PDB entry 7XX2 | electron microscopy, 3.60 A resolution | chains A and C of the 6 polymer chains in the assembly

== Chain A (and C) ==
Protein: CNL9
Source organism: Triticum monococcum
Notes: chain C of this document is another copy of the same molecule, construct and numbering; everything in this record applies to it too
UniProt: S5ABD6 (S5ABD6_TRIMO); residues 1-919 here = UniProt positions 1-919
Amino-acid sequence (929 residues; numbered -9 to 919; the number before each row is that of its first residue; numbers below 1 keep their minus sign (Thr-9 is residue -9)):
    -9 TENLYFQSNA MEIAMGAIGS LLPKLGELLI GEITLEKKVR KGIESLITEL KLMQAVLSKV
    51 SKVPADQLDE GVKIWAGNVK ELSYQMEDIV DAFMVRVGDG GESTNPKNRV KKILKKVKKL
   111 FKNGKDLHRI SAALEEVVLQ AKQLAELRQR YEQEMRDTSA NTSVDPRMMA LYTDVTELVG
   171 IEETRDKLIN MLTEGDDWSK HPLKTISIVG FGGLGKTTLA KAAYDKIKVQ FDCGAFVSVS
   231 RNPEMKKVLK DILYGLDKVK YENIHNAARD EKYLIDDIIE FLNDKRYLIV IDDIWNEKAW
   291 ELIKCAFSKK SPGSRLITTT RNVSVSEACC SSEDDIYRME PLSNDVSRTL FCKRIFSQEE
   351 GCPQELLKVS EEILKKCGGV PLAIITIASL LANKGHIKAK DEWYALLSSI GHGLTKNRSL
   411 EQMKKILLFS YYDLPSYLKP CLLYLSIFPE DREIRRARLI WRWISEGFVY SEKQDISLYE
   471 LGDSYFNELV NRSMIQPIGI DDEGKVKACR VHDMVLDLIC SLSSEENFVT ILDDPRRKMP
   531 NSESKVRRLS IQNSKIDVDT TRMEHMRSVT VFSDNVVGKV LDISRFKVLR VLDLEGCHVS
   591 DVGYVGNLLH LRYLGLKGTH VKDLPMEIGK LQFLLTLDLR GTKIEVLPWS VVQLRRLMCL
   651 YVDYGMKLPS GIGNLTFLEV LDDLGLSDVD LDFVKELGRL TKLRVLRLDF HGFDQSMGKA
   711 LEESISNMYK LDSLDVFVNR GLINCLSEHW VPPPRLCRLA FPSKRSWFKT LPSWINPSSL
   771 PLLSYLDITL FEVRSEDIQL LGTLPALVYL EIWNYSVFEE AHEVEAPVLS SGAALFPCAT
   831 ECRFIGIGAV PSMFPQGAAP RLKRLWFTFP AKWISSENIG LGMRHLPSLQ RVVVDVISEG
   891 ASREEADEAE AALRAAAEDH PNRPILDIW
Disordered / not traced: -9 to 23, 88-114, 143-153, 889-919
Sequence notes: expression tag (-9 to 0)
Ligand contacts: ATP (adenosine-5'-triphosphate): Arg157, Ala160, Thr163, Glu167, Leu168, Val169, Gly202, Gly203, Leu204, Gly205, Lys206, Thr207, Thr208, Arg311, Leu340, Pro371, Leu372, Ile416

== How chain A and chain C interact ==
Residue-residue contacts (44; chain A residue first):
  Lys31(A) - Gln130(C)
  Ser35(A) - Gln133(C)
  Thr38(A) - Asn68(C)
  Thr38(A) - Leu137(C)
  Glu39(A) - Leu137(C)
  Glu39(A) - Arg140(C)  salt bridge
  Glu39(A) - Tyr141(C)  hydrogen bond
  Lys41(A) - Ile64(C)
  Leu42(A) - Gly61(C)
  Leu42(A) - Ile64(C)  hydrophobic
  Leu42(A) - Leu137(C)  hydrophobic
  Met43(A) - Tyr141(C)  hydrophobic
  Ala45(A) - Glu60(C)
  Trp65(A) - Arg140(C)
  Lys132(A) - Arg140(C)
  Ala135(A) - Arg140(C)
  Arg138(A) - Arg140(C)  hydrogen bond (side chain-backbone)
  Arg138(A) - Glu142(C)  salt bridge
  Asn256(A) - Asn256(C)  hydrogen bond (backbone-side chain)
  Ala257(A) - Asn256(C)
  Ala258(A) - His255(C)
  Arg259(A) - Tyr244(C)  hydrogen bond
  Arg259(A) - Glu252(C)  salt bridge
  Arg259(A) - His255(C)
  Lys262(A) - Tyr162(C)  hydrogen bond (backbone-side chain)
  Lys262(A) - Phe226(C)
  Tyr263(A) - Phe226(C)
  Tyr263(A) - Asp241(C)
  Tyr263(A) - Tyr244(C)  hydrophobic
  Ile265(A) - Tyr162(C)  hydrophobic
  Asp266(A) - Tyr162(C)
  Asp267(A) - Tyr244(C)  hydrogen bond
  Asp267(A) - Lys248(C)  salt bridge
  Ile269(A) - Tyr162(C)  hydrophobic
  Glu287(A) - Arg408(C)  salt bridge
  Leu292(A) - Met158(C)  hydrophobic
  Cys295(A) - Tyr162(C)  hydrophobic
  Lys463(A) - Lys528(C)  hydrogen bond (backbone-side chain)
  Gln464(A) - Lys528(C)
  Asp465(A) - Lys528(C)
  Arg745(A) - Lys388(C)
  Arg745(A) - Asp391(C)
  Leu772(A) - Lys388(C)
  Leu772(A) - Asp391(C)
Other interface residues (no listed pair), chain A (41 interface residues in all): Val46, Lys49, Val69, Ala131, Gln139, Asp260, Glu261, Glu270, Lys288, Glu291, Ser298
Other interface residues (no listed pair), chain C (31 interface residues in all): Asp59, Gln139, Val154, Met159, Val227, Lys237, Lys406, Glu411

== In short ==
The interface between chain A and chain C involves 41 residues on one side and 31 on the other; the contacts
include 7 hydrogen bonds and 5 salt bridges. Polar pairs include Glu39(A)-Arg140(C), Arg138(A)-Glu142(C) and
Arg259(A)-Glu252(C). Chain A binds ATP.
Chain A and chain C are both CNL9 (Triticum monococcum); the structure, Cryo-EM structure of Sr35 resistosome
induced by AvrSr35 R381A, was determined by electron microscopy (same publication as 7XDS, 7XE0 and 7XVG).
